PDB entry 6YAQ | X-ray diffraction, 1.95 A resolution | chain A

Chain A:
Molecule: Cytokinin dehydrogenase 8
Source organism: Zea mays
Notes: EC 1.5.99.12
UniProtKB: E3T1X2 (E3T1X2_MAIZE); residue numbers follow UniProt; this construct covers 24-539
Amino-acid sequence (520 residues; each row starts with the number of its first residue):
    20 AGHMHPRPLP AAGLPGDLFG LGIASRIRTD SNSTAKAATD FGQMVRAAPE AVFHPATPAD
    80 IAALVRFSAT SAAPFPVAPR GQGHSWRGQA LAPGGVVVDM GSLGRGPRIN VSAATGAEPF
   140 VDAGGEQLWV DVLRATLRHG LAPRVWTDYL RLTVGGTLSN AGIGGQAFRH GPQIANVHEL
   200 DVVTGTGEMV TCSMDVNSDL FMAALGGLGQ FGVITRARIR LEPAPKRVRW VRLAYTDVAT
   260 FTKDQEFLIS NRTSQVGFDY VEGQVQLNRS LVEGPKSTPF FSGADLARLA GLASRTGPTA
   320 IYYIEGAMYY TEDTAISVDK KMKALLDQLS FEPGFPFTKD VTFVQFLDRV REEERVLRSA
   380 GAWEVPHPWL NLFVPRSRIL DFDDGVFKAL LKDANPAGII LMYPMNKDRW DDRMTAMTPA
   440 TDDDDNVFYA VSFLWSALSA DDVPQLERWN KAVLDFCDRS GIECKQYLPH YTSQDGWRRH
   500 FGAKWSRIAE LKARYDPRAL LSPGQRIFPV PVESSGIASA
Unresolved in the structure: 20-31, 531-539
Construct notes: expression tag (20-23)
Covalently attached groups: flavin-adenine dinucleotide (FAD) linked to His103
Ligand contacts:
  - FAD (flavin-adenine dinucleotide): Phe60, Ala97, Pro98, Arg99, Gly100, Gln101, Gly102, Ser104, Trp105, Gln108, Ala109, Met119, Gly144, Thr166, Asp167, Tyr168, Leu171, Thr172, Gly174, Gly175, Thr176, Ser178, Asn179, Gly181, Ile182, Leu227, Gly228, Gly231, Val232, Ile233, Trp382, Trp388, Tyr486, Leu487, Ser521, Gln524
  - OHZ (1-(3-Chloro-5-trifluoromethoxy-phenyl)-3-[2-(2-hydroxy-ethyl)-phenyl]-urea): Trp105, Asp167, Ile182, Glu281, Val369, Glu372, Leu376, Trp382, Trp388, Asn390, Ile418, Leu420, Tyr422, Ser451, Leu453, Tyr486, Leu487
From the paper describing this entry:
  - binding site for OHZ: Asp167, Tyr422
  - specificity-determining residues: Glu372 (proposed by the authors, not directly observed)

Summary:
Chain A binds compound OHZ. Flavin-adenine dinucleotide is covalently linked to His103. From the paper: a
binding site for OHZ at Asp167 and Tyr422; the specificity determinant Glu372.
Chain A is Cytokinin dehydrogenase 8 (Zea mays); the structure, Crystal sttructure of ZmCKO8 in complex with
inhibitor 1-(3-Chloro-5-trifluoromethoxy-phenyl)-3-[2-(2-hydroxy-ethyl)-phenyl]-urea, was determined by X-ray
diffraction, deposited together with 6YAO and 6YAP.
